PDB entry 7X2O | electron microscopy, 3.15 A resolution | chains B and D of the 6 polymer chains in the assembly

== Chain B ==
Protein: VP2
From: Coxsackievirus B1
UniProtKB: A0A2S0RQC2 (A0A2S0RQC2_9ENTO); residues 1-263 here correspond to UniProt positions 70-332 (UniProt number = residue number + 69)
Amino-acid sequence (263 residues; row label = number of the first residue in the row):
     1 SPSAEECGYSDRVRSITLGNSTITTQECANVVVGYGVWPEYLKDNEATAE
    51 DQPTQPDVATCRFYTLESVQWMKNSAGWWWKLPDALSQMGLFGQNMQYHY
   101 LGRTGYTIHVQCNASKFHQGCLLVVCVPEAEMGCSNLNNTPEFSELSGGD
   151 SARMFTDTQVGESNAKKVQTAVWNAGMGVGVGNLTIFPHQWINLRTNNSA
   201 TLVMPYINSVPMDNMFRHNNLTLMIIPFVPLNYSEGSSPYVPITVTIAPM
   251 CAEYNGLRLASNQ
Not modelled in the structure: 1-9, 263

== Chain D ==
Protein: Capsid protein VP4
From: Coxsackievirus B1
UniProtKB: A0A2S1FMR1 (A0A2S1FMR1_9ENTO); residue numbers follow UniProt; this construct covers 1-69
Amino-acid sequence (69 residues; row label = number of the first residue in the row):
     1 MGAQVSTQKTGAHETGLNASGNSVIHYTNINYYKDAASNSANRQDFTQDP
    51 GKFTEPVKDIMVKTMPALN
Not modelled in the structure: 1-2, 12-24
Differences from the reference sequence: conflict Val24 (Ile in A0A2S1FMR1)

== Chain B / chain D interface ==
Contacting residue pairs (19):
  Ser10(B) with Asn69(D)
  Asp11(B) with Asp59(D); Ala67(D); Asn69(D), hydrogen bond (backbone-backbone)
  Arg12(B) with Leu68(D)
  Arg14(B) with Lys58(D); Asp59(D), salt bridge
  Asn30(B) with Val57(D); Asp59(D), hydrogen bond (side chain-backbone); Met61(D)
  Val31(B) with Val57(D); Lys58(D), hydrogen bond (backbone-backbone)
  Val32(B) with Pro56(D)
  Val33(B) with Pro56(D), hydrogen bond (backbone-backbone); Lys58(D)
  Tyr35(B) with Lys52(D); Phe53(D), hydrophobic
  Trp38(B) with Lys58(D)
  Thr196(B) with Leu68(D)
Other interface residues (no listed pair), chain B (15 interface residues in all): Cys28, Ala29, Gly34, Gly36

== In short ==
The interface between chain B and chain D involves 15 residues on one side and 10 on the other, with 4
hydrogen bonds and 1 salt bridge. Among the polar pairs are Arg14(B)-Asp59(D), Asn30(B)-Asp59(D) and
Asp11(B)-Asn69(D).
Chain B is VP2 and chain D is Capsid protein VP4, both from Coxsackievirus B1; the structure, Cryo-EM
structure of Coxsackievirus B1 mature virion in complex with nAb 2E6 (CVB1-M:2E6), was determined by electron
microscopy together with 7X2G, 7X2I, 7X2T, 7X2W, 7X35, 7X37 and 7 further entries from the same study.
